PDB entry 3DUQ | X-ray diffraction, 2.70 A resolution | chains L and H of the 3 polymer chains in the assembly

Chain L:
Molecule: Reaction center protein L chain
Source organism: Rhodobacter sphaeroides
UniProtKB: P0C0Y8 (RCEL_RHOSH); residues 1-281 here correspond to UniProt positions 2-282 (UniProt number = residue number + 1)
Chain sequence (281 residues; each row starts with the number of its first residue):
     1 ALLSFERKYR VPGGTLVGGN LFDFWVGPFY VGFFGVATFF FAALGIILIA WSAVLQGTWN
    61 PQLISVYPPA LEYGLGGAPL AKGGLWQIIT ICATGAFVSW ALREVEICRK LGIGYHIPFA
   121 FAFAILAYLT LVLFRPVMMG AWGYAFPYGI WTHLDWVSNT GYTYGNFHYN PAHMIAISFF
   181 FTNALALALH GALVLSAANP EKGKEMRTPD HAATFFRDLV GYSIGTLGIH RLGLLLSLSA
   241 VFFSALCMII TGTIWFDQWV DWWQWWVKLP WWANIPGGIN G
Sequence notes: engineered mutation Ala-212 (Glu213 in P0C0Y8), Ala-213 (Asp214 in P0C0Y8)
Ion coordination: bacteriochlorophyll a Mg site 1 near His-153 (its only coordinating residue here); bacteriochlorophyll a Mg site 2 near His-173 (its only coordinating residue here); Fe ion: His-190, His-230 (shared with 3 residues of chain M)
Residues lining bound ligands:
  - bacteriochlorophyll a (BCL), molecule 1: Ile-46, Tyr-128, Leu-131, Phe-146, Ile-150, His-153, Leu-154, Trp-156, Val-157
  - bacteriochlorophyll a (BCL), molecule 2: Phe-97, Phe-121, Ala-124, Ile-125, Ala-127, Tyr-128, Leu-131, Trp-156, Val-157, Ser-158, Thr-160, Gly-161, Tyr-162, Asn-166, Phe-167, His-168, His-173, Ala-176, Ile-177, Phe-180, Phe-181, Val-241, Ser-244, Ala-245, Cys-247, Met-248
  - bacteriochlorophyll a (BCL), molecule 3: Val-157, Tyr-162, His-168, Phe-181
  - bacteriochlorophyll a (BCL), molecule 4: His-168, His-173, Met-174, Ile-177, Ser-178, Phe-181, Thr-182, Leu-185
  - bacteriopheophytin a (BPH), molecule 1: Phe-41, Ala-42, Gly-45, Ile-49, Ile-89, Cys-92, Ala-93, Ala-96, Phe-97, Trp-100, Glu-104, Ile-117, Ala-120, Phe-121, Phe-123, Ala-124, Tyr-128, Phe-146, Tyr-148, Gly-149, Ile-150, His-153, Phe-180, Ser-237, Leu-238, Val-241
  - bacteriopheophytin a (BPH), molecule 2: Phe-181, Ala-184, Leu-185, Ala-188, Leu-189, Phe-216, Leu-219, Val-220
  - ubiquinone-10 (U10), molecule 1: Phe-29, Val-31, Gly-35, Thr-38, Phe-39, Trp-100, Arg-103
  - ubiquinone-10 (U10), molecule 2: Pro-171, Ile-175, Ser-178, Phe-179, Thr-182, Ala-186, Leu-189, His-190, Leu-193, Val-194, Pro-209, Ala-212, Ala-213, Phe-216, Val-220, Tyr-222, Ser-223, Ile-224, Gly-225, Thr-226, Ile-229, Leu-232, Leu-236, Leu-246

Chain H:
Molecule: Reaction center protein H chain
Source organism: Rhodobacter sphaeroides
UniProtKB: P0C0Y7 (RCEH_RHOSH); residues 1-260 here = UniProt positions 1-260
Chain sequence (260 residues; each row starts with the number of its first residue):
     1 MVGVTAFGNF DLASLAIYSF WIFLAGLIYY LQTENMREGY PLENEDGTPA ANQGPFPLPK
    61 PKTFILPHGR GTLTVPGPES EDRPIALART AVSEGFPHAP TGDPMKDGVG PASWVARRDL
   121 PELDGHGHNK IKPMKAAAGF HVSAGKNPIG LPVRGCDLEI AGKVVDIWVD IPEQMARFLE
   181 VELKDGSTRL LPMQMVKVQS NRVHVNALSS DLFAGIPTIK SPTEVTLLEE DKICGYVAGG
   241 LMYAAPKRKS VVAAMLAEYA
Unresolved in the structure: 1-10, 251-260

Interface between chain L and chain H:
Pairs across the interface (61):
  Ala-1(L) / Leu-42(H)
  Ala-1(L) / Glu-43(H)  hydrogen bond (backbone-backbone)
  Ala-1(L) / Ala-50(H)
  Ala-1(L) / Glu-94(H)
  Leu-2(L) / Leu-42(H)
  Leu-2(L) / Glu-43(H)  hydrogen bond (backbone-backbone)
  Leu-3(L) / Gly-39(H)
  Leu-3(L) / Tyr-40(H)  hydrophobic
  Leu-3(L) / Leu-42(H)  hydrophobic
  Ser-4(L) / Gly-39(H)  hydrogen bond (backbone-backbone)
  Ser-4(L) / Glu-43(H)
  Ser-4(L) / Glu-79(H)
  Ser-4(L) / Glu-81(H)
  Phe-5(L) / Gly-39(H)
  Phe-5(L) / Glu-81(H)
  Arg-7(L) / Glu-45(H)
  Arg-7(L) / Leu-87(H)
  Arg-7(L) / Arg-89(H)
  Arg-7(L) / His-98(H)  hydrogen bond
  Lys-8(L) / Glu-81(H)  salt bridge
  Lys-8(L) / Arg-83(H)
  Lys-8(L) / Ile-85(H)
  Lys-8(L) / Leu-87(H)
  Lys-8(L) / Val-109(H)
  Lys-8(L) / Gly-110(H)  hydrogen bond (backbone-backbone)
  Lys-8(L) / Ser-113(H)  hydrogen bond (backbone-side chain)
  Tyr-9(L) / Gly-110(H)
  Tyr-9(L) / Ser-113(H)
  Arg-10(L) / Pro-97(H)
  Arg-10(L) / His-98(H)  hydrogen bond (backbone-backbone)
  Val-11(L) / Pro-97(H)
  Val-11(L) / His-98(H)
  Val-11(L) / Gly-110(H)
  Val-11(L) / Pro-111(H)
  Val-11(L) / Tyr-243(H)
  Pro-12(L) / Pro-97(H)
  Pro-12(L) / His-98(H)
  Pro-12(L) / Met-242(H)
  Asp-23(L) / Pro-97(H)
  Phe-24(L) / Gly-95(H)
  Phe-24(L) / Phe-96(H)  hydrophobic
  Trp-25(L) / Gly-95(H)  hydrogen bond (backbone-backbone)
  Arg-109(L) / Met-242(H)
  Lys-110(L) / Pro-111(H)
  Lys-110(L) / Met-242(H)
  Leu-111(L) / Pro-111(H)
  Gly-112(L) / Pro-111(H)
  Ala-198(L) / Phe-64(H)
  Asn-199(L) / Lys-62(H)  hydrogen bond
  Gly-203(L) / Ile-65(H)
  Glu-205(L) / Ile-65(H)
  Met-206(L) / Phe-64(H)  hydrophobic
  Met-206(L) / Ile-65(H)  hydrogen bond (backbone-backbone)
  Met-206(L) / Pro-67(H)
  Thr-208(L) / Gly-125(H)
  Asp-210(L) / Asp-124(H)
  Asp-210(L) / Gly-125(H)  hydrogen bond (side chain-backbone)
  Asp-210(L) / Pro-172(H)
  Gly-225(L) / Glu-173(H)
  Thr-226(L) / Glu-173(H)  hydrogen bond (backbone-side chain)
  Leu-227(L) / Gln-194(H)
Other interface residues (no listed pair), chain L (32 interface residues in all): Gly-13, Gly-14, Lys-204, Pro-209
Other interface residues (no listed pair), chain H (44 interface residues in all): Pro-41, Leu-66, His-68, Ala-88, Ala-99, Pro-100, Trp-114, Glu-122, Met-175, Arg-177, Ala-238, Leu-241

In short:
32 residues of chain L and 44 residues of chain H are in contact; the contacts include 12 hydrogen bonds and 1
salt bridge. Polar pairs include Lys-8(L)/Glu-81(H), Arg-7(L)/His-98(H) and Lys-8(L)/Ser-113(H). Chain L binds
4 copies of bacteriochlorophyll a, bacteriopheophytin a and ubiquinone-10.
Chain L is Reaction center protein L chain and chain H is Reaction center protein H chain, both from
Rhodobacter sphaeroides; the structure, E(L212)A, D(L213)A, N(M5)D triple mutant structure of photosynthetic
reaction center from Rhodobacter sphaeroides, was determined by X-ray diffraction.
